7USW - chains A and D of the 6 polymer chains in the assembly; structure by electron microscopy, 3.10 A resolution.

== Chain A ==
Protein: Transmembrane channel-like protein 1
From: Caenorhabditis elegans
UniProt: D3KZG3 (TMC1_CAEEL); residue numbers follow UniProt; this construct covers 1-1285
Chain sequence (1285 residues; numbered 1 to 1285; the number before each row is that of its first residue):
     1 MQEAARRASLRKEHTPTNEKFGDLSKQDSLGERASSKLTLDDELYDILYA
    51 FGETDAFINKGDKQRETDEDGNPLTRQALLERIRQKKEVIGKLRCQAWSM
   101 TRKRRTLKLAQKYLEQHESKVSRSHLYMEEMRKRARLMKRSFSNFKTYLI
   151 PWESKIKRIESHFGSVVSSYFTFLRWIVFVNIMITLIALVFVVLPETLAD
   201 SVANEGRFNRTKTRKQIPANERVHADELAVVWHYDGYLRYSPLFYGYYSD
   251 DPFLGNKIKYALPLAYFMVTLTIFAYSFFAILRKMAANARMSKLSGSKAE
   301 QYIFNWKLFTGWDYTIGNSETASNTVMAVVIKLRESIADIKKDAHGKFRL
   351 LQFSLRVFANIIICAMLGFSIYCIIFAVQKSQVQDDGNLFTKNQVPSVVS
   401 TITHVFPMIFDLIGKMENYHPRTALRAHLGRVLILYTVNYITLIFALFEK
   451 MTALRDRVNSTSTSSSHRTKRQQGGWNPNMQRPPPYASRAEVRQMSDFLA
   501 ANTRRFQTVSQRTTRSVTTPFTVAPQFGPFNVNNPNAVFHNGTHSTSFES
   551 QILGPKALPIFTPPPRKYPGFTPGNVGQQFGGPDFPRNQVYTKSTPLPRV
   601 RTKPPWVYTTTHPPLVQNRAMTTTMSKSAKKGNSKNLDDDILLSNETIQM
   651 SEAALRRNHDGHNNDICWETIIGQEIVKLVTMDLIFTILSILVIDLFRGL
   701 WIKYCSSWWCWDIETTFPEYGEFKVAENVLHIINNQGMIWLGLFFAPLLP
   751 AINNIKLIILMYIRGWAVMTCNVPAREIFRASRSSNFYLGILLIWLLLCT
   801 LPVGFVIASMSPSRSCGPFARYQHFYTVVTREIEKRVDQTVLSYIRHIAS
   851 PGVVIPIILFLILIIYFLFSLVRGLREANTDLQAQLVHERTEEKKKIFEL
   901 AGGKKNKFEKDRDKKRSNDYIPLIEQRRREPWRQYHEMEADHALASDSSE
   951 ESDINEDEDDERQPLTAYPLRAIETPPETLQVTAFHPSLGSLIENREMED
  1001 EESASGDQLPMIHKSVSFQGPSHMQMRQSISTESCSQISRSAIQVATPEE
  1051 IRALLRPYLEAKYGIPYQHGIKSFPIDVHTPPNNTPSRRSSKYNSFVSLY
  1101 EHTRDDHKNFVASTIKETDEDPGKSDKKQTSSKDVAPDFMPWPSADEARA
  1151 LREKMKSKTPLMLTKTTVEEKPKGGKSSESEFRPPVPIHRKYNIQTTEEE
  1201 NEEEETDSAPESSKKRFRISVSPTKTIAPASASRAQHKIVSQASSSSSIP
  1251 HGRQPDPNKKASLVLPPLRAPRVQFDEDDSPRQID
Not modelled in the structure: 1-74, 460-663, 887-1285
Cystine bridges: Cys-667/Cys-816
Covalently attached groups: N-acetylglucosamine (NAG) linked to Asn-209
Metal / ion sites: Ca2+ near Asp-695 (its only coordinating residue here)
Ligand contacts:
  - 1,2-Distearoyl-sn-glycerophosphoethanolamine (3PE): Lys-155, Arg-158, Thr-681, Leu-684, Ile-685, Ile-688, Leu-692, Ile-759, Tyr-762, Ile-763, Trp-766, Met-769
  - hexadecane (R16), molecule 1: Leu-271, Phe-274, Ala-275, Phe-278, Phe-279, Leu-282, Ala-286, Arg-290
  - hexadecane (R16), molecule 2: Leu-367, Gly-368, Ile-371, Tyr-372, Ile-375, Ile-434, Val-438
  - undecan-1-ol (ZFC), molecule 1: Met-183, Leu-186, Ile-187, Val-190, Phe-191, Tyr-276
  - undecan-1-ol (ZFC), molecule 2: Val-190, Phe-191, Pro-195, Leu-198, Ile-258, Tyr-260
  - undecan-1-ol (ZFC), molecule 3: Tyr-234, Val-680, Thr-681, Leu-684, Ile-752, Lys-756
  - undecan-1-ol (ZFC), molecule 4: Leu-264, Met-268, Leu-271, Val-829, Glu-832
  - undecan-1-ol (ZFC), molecule 5: Asn-360, Thr-423, Arg-426, Ala-427, Gly-430, Arg-431
  - undecan-1-ol (ZFC), molecule 6: Ala-365, Gly-368, Phe-369, Tyr-372
  - undecan-1-ol (ZFC), molecule 7: Met-408, Phe-686, Ser-690, Val-693, Ile-694
  - undecan-1-ol (ZFC), molecule 8: Arg-422, Arg-426, Ala-781, Ser-782, Phe-787
  - undecan-1-ol (ZFC), molecule 9: Arg-426, Gly-430, Leu-433, Ile-434, Thr-437
  - undecan-1-ol (ZFC), molecule 10: Leu-433, Ser-784, Asn-786, Phe-787, Gly-790, Ile-791, Ile-794
  - undecan-1-ol (ZFC), molecule 11: Tyr-440, Ile-441, Ile-444, Phe-445, Phe-448, Leu-798, Leu-801, Pro-802, Phe-805, Met-810
  - undecan-1-ol (ZFC), molecule 12: Ile-794, Leu-797, Leu-798, Leu-801
  - undecan-1-ol (ZFC), molecule 13: Gly-804, Ile-807, Ala-808, Tyr-826
Curated features (UniProtKB/Swiss-Prot):
  - region (Required for interaction with tmie): Leu-696 to Tyr-720, Trp-766 to Val-773
  - site (Required for interaction with calm-1): Glu-160, Asp-313, Arg-780
  - glycosylation: Asn-209 (N-linked (GalNAc...) asparagine)
From the paper describing this entry:
  - post-translational modification sites: Asn-209
  - binding site for Ca2+: Asp-683, Asp-695
  - Ca2+ coordination: Asp-683, Asp-695

== Chain D ==
Protein: Transmembrane inner ear expressed protein
From: Caenorhabditis elegans
UniProt: Q9XXE7 (Q9XXE7_CAEEL); residues 1-117 here = UniProt positions 1-117
Chain sequence (117 residues; each row starts with the number of its first residue):
     1 MPSGNEEINHLSALDQFVAPGLRLWMLIALVGGVLLIMIVIVCCFMRIRI
    51 PRTKRQIDLIAAKRKLRKSTKNSAEANAHNDERAQAIVMNSMPSGGGGGA
   101 PSTSSSRHTGSRIQSQV
Not modelled in the structure: 1-17, 64-117
Covalently attached groups: palmitic acid (PLM) linked to Cys-43, Cys-44
Ligand contacts:
  - 1,2-Distearoyl-sn-glycerophosphoethanolamine (3PE): Leu-36, Ile-39, Val-40, Met-46, Arg-47
  - undecan-1-ol (ZFC), molecule 1: Ala-29, Gly-32, Gly-33
  - undecan-1-ol (ZFC), molecule 2: Leu-36, Ile-37, Val-40, Ile-41
From the paper describing this entry:
  - post-translational modification sites: Cys-44
  - binding site for palmitic acid: Cys-44

== Chain A / chain D interface ==
Contacting residue pairs (24):
  Arg-158(A) with Arg-47(D)
  Asp-226(A) with Leu-22(D); Met-26(D)
  Glu-227(A) with Leu-22(D)
  Leu-228(A) with Trp-25(D), hydrophobic
  Glu-320(A) with Thr-53(D)
  Leu-696(A) with Ile-50(D), hydrophobic
  Gly-699(A) with Ile-50(D)
  Lys-703(A) with Ile-50(D); Arg-52(D)
  Glu-714(A) with Arg-52(D), salt bridge; Ile-57(D)
  Tyr-720(A) with Pro-51(D), hydrophobic; Arg-52(D)
  Val-768(A) with Arg-49(D)
  Met-769(A) with Arg-49(D), hydrogen bond (backbone-side chain)
  Thr-770(A) with Ile-48(D); Arg-49(D); Ile-50(D), hydrogen bond (backbone-backbone); Pro-51(D)
  Cys-771(A) with Pro-51(D)
  Asn-772(A) with Arg-49(D), hydrogen bond (backbone-side chain)
  Val-773(A) with Arg-49(D); Pro-51(D), hydrophobic
Also at the interface, not in a pair above, chain A (22 interface residues in all): His-162, Phe-163, Val-223, Val-231, Leu-700, Pro-774
Also at the interface, not in a pair above, chain D (12 interface residues in all): Gly-21
From the paper, about this interface:
  - residue pairs: Leu-228(A)/Trp-25(D)
  - interface residues, chain D: Arg-49(D), Arg-52(D)

== In short ==
The interface between chain A and chain D involves 22 residues on one side and 12 on the other; the contacts
include 3 hydrogen bonds and 1 salt bridge. Among the polar pairs are Glu-714(A)/Arg-52(D),
Met-769(A)/Arg-49(D) and Asn-772(A)/Arg-49(D). The authors report a contact between Leu-228(A) and Trp-25(D).
The paper reports a binding site for Ca2+ at Asp-683(A) and Asp-695(A); a binding site for palmitic acid at
Cys-44(D).
Here chain A is Transmembrane channel-like protein 1 and chain D is Transmembrane inner ear expressed protein,
both from Caenorhabditis elegans. Entry 7USW (Structure of Expanded C. elegans TMC-1 complex) was determined
by electron microscopy, deposited together with 7USX and 7USY.
